PDB entry 8TW6 | electron microscopy, 3.10 A resolution | chains Y and X of the 8 polymer chains in the assembly

== Chain Y (and X) ==
Protein: T-cell surface glycoprotein CD3 zeta chain, GFP fusion protein, GFP
From: Homo sapiens
Notes: chain X of this document is another copy of the same molecule, construct and numbering; everything in this record applies to it too
UniProt: chimeric construct of P20963, A0A5P9VSM6: residues 1-164 from P20963 (CD3Z_HUMAN) positions 1-164 (same numbers); residues 175-412 from A0A5P9VSM6 positions 2-239 (UniProt number = residue number - 173)
Chain sequence (412 residues; row label = number of the first residue in the row):
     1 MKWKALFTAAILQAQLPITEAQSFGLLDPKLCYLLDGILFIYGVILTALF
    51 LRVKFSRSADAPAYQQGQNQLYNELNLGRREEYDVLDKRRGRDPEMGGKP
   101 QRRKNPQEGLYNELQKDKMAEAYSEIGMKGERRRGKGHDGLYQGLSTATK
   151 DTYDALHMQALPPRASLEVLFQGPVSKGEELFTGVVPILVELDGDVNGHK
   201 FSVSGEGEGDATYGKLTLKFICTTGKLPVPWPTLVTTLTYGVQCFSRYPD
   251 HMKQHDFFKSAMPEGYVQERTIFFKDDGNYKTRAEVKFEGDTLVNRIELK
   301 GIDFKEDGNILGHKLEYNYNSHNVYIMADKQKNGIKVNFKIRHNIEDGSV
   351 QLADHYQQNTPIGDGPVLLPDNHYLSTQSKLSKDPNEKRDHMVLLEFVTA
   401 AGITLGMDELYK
Not modelled in the structure: 1-30, 51-412 (chain X: 1-30, 46-412)
Differences from the reference sequence: linker (165-174)
Swiss-Prot annotation at these positions:
  - modified residue: Ser58 (Phosphoserine), Tyr64 (Phosphotyrosine), Tyr72 (Phosphotyrosine), Tyr83 (Phosphotyrosine), Tyr111 (Phosphotyrosine), Tyr123 (Phosphotyrosine), Tyr142 (Phosphotyrosine), Tyr153 (Phosphotyrosine)

== Chain Y / chain X interface ==
Contacting residue pairs (10; chain Y residue first):
  Cys32(Y) - Leu31(X)
  Cys32(Y) - Cys32(X)  disulfide
  Asp36(Y) - Leu35(X)
  Leu39(Y) - Leu39(X)
  Leu39(Y) - Phe40(X)  hydrophobic
  Tyr42(Y) - Phe40(X)
  Gly43(Y) - Leu39(X)
  Leu46(Y) - Leu39(X)  hydrophobic
  Leu46(Y) - Tyr42(X)  hydrophobic
  Phe50(Y) - Tyr42(X)
Other interface residues (no listed pair), chain X (7 interface residues in all): Gly43
Disulfides between the chains: Cys32(Y)-Cys32(X)

== Overview ==
The chain Y/chain X interface involves 7 residues from each chain, with 1 disulfide bond.
Both chains are T-cell surface glycoprotein CD3 zeta chain, GFP fusion protein, GFP (Homo sapiens). Entry 8TW6
(TCR in nanodisc ND-II) was determined by electron microscopy, deposited together with 8TW4.
